8C68 - chain A; structure by X-ray diffraction, 2.05 A resolution.

== Chain A ==
Protein: Agap010489-pa
Source organism: Anopheles gambiae
Reference sequence: Q8T6R7 (Q8T6R7_ANOGA); residues 1-125 here correspond to UniProt positions 26-150 (UniProt number = residue number + 25)
Chain sequence (125 residues; numbered 1 to 125; the number before each row is that of its first residue):
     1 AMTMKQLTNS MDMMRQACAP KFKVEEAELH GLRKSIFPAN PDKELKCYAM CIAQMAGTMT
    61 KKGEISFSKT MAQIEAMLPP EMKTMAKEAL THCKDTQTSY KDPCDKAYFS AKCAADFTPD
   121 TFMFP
Not modelled in the structure: 1-8
Cystine bridges: C18-C51, C47-C104, C93-C113

== Summary ==
Chain A is Agap010489-pa (Anopheles gambiae); the structure, Crystal structure of odorant binding protein 4
from anopheles gambiae (AGAMOBP4) at ph 4.6, was determined by X-ray diffraction, deposited together with
8C6E.
